Entry 8F76 (electron microscopy, 3.10 A resolution); this record covers chains N and Y of the 5 polymer chains in the assembly.

== Chain N ==
Molecule: Nanobody 35
Organism: Lama glama
Notes: antibody fragment or engineered binder
Sequence (145 residues; numbered 1 to 145; the number before each row is that of its first residue):
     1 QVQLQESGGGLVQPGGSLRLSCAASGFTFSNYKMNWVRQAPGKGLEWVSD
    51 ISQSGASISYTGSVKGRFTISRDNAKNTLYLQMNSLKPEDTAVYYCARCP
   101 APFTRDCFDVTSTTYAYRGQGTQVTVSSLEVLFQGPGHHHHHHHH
Disordered / not traced: 127-145

== Chain Y ==
Molecule: Guanine nucleotide-binding protein G(I)/G(S)/G(T) subunit beta-1
Organism: Homo sapiens
UniProtKB: P62873 (GBB1_HUMAN); residue numbers follow UniProt; this construct covers 2-340
Sequence (370 residues; each row starts with the number of its first residue; numbers below 1 keep their minus sign (Met-29 is residue -29)):
   -29 MHHHHHHLEVLFQGPEDQVDPRLIDGKGSSGSELDQLRQEAEQLKNQIRD
    21 ARKACADATLSQITNNIDPVGRIQMRTRRTLRGHLAKIYAMHWGTDSRLL
    71 VSASQDGKLIIWDSYTTNKVHAIPLRSSWVMTCAYAPSGNYVACGGLDNI
   121 CSIYNLKTREGNVRVSRELAGHTGYLSCCRFLDDNQIVTSSGDTTCALWD
   171 IETGQQTTTFTGHTGDVMSLSLAPDTRLFVSGACDASAKLWDVREGMCRQ
   221 TFTGHESDINAICFFPNGNAFATGSDDATCRLFDLRADQELMTYSHDNII
   271 CGITSVSFSKSGRLLLAGYDDFNCNVWDALKADRAGVLAGHDNRVSCLGV
   321 TDDGMAVATGSWDSFLKIWN
Disordered / not traced: -29 to 2
Construct notes: initiating methionine (-29); expression tag (-28 to 1)
UniProt features mapped onto this chain:
  - modified residue: Ser2 (N-acetylserine), His266 (Phosphohistidine)
  - natural variant: Leu30 (L30F: In MRD42; uncertain significance), Arg52 (R52G: In MRD42), Gly64 (G64V: In MRD42), Asp76 (D76E: In MRD42; D76G: In MRD42), Gly77 (G77S: In MRD42), Lys78 (K78R: In MRD42), Ile80 (I80N: In MRD42; I80T: In MRD42), His91 (H91R: In MRD42; uncertain significance), Ala92 (A92T: In MRD42), Pro94 (P94S: In MRD42), Leu95 (L95P: In MRD42), Arg96 (R96L: In MRD42), 5 further natural variant entries in UniProt

== Interface between chain N and chain Y ==
Contacting residue pairs (27; chain N residue first):
  Gln1(N) with Lys15(Y), hydrogen bond; Thr223(Y)
  Val2(N) with His225(Y); Glu226(Y)
  Gln3(N) with Lys15(Y)
  Gly26(N) with Glu226(Y)
  Phe27(N) with Glu226(Y)
  Thr28(N) with Glu226(Y)
  Tyr32(N) with Glu226(Y), hydrogen bond (side chain-backbone); Ser227(Y); Asp247(Y)
  Arg98(N) with Glu226(Y), hydrogen bond (side chain-backbone); Ser227(Y)
  Pro100(N) with Ser227(Y), hydrogen bond (backbone-side chain); Asp228(Y)
  Ala101(N) with Ser227(Y)
  Pro102(N) with Asp246(Y); Asp247(Y)
  Phe103(N) with Ile270(Y)
  Thr114(N) with Thr184(Y)
  Ala116(N) with Asp205(Y)
  Tyr117(N) with Cys204(Y), hydrogen bond (side chain-backbone); Asp205(Y); Ala206(Y), hydrogen bond (side chain-backbone); Ser227(Y), hydrogen bond (side chain-backbone); Asp228(Y), hydrogen bond
  Gln120(N) with Arg8(Y), hydrogen bond
Also at the interface, not in a pair above, chain Y (15 interface residues in all): Gly224

== In short ==
The interface between chain N and chain Y involves 16 residues on one side and 15 on the other, with 9
hydrogen bonds. Polar pairs include Gln1(N)-Lys15(Y), Tyr32(N)-Glu226(Y) and Arg98(N)-Glu226(Y).
Chain N is Nanobody 35 (Lama glama) and chain Y is Guanine nucleotide-binding protein G(I)/G(S)/G(T) subunit
beta-1 (Homo sapiens); the structure, Human olfactory receptor OR51E2 bound to propionate in complex with
miniGs399, was determined by electron microscopy.
